9E56 - chains A and B; structure by X-ray diffraction, 1.94 A resolution.

== Chain A (and B) ==
Molecule: Amino acid adenylation domain protein
Organism: Moorena producens 3L
Notes: chain B of this document is another copy of the same molecule, construct and numbering; everything in this record applies to it too
UniProt: F4Y2B0 (F4Y2B0_9CYAN); residues 1908-2303 here = UniProt positions 1908-2303
Sequence (399 residues; numbered 1905 to 2303; the number before each row is that of its first residue):
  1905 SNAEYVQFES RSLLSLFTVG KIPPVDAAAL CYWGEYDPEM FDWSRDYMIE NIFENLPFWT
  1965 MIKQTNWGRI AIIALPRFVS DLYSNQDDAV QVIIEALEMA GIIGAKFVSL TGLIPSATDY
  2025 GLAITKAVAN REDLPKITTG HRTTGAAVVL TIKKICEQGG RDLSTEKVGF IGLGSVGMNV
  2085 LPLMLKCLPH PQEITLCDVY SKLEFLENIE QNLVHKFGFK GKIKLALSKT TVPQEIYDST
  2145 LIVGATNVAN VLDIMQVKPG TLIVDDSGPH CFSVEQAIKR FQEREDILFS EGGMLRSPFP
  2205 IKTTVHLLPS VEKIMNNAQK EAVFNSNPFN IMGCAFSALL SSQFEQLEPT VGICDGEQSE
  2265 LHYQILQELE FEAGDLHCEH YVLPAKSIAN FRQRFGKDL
Disordered / not traced: 1905-1907, 2217-2225, 2302-2303 (chain B: 1905-1907, 2216-2225, 2302-2303)
Construct notes: expression tag (1905-1907)
Glycans and other covalent adducts: dephospho coenzyme A (COD) linked to C2238
Residues lining bound ligands: dephospho coenzyme A (COD): Y1936, L2014, T2015, G2016, L2017, S2020, Y2024, H2045, T2048, I2075, G2076, L2077, G2078, S2079, V2080, G2081, C2101, D2102, V2103, K2106, S2132, K2133, A2149, T2150, N2151, V2152, V2155, D2170, S2171, G2172, M2236
Reported in the primary citation:
  - binding site for dephospho coenzyme A: C2238
  - conformationally variable residues (side-chain flip): C2238
  - catalytic residues: C2238 (proposed by the authors, not directly observed)

== Interface between chain A and chain B ==
Contacting residue pairs - 30 pairs, chain A then chain B:
  R1915(A) - E1958(B)  hydrogen bond (side chain-backbone)
  L1918(A) - S1919(B)
  L1918(A) - T1922(B)
  S1919(A) - L1918(B)
  S1919(A) - L1960(B)
  T1922(A) - L1918(B)
  T1922(A) - E2002(B)
  T1922(A) - M2003(B)  hydrogen bond (backbone-backbone)
  T1922(A) - I2006(B)
  V1923(A) - L1960(B)  hydrophobic
  V1923(A) - P1961(B)  hydrophobic
  V1923(A) - E1999(B)
  V1923(A) - E2002(B)
  G1924(A) - E2002(B)  hydrogen bond (backbone-side chain)
  K1925(A) - L1960(B)
  K1925(A) - E1999(B)  salt bridge
  E1958(A) - R1915(B)  hydrogen bond (backbone-side chain)
  N1959(A) - R1915(B)
  N1959(A) - K1925(B)  hydrogen bond (backbone-side chain)
  L1960(A) - R1915(B)
  L1960(A) - S1919(B)
  L1960(A) - V1923(B)  hydrophobic
  P1961(A) - V1923(B)  hydrophobic
  E1999(A) - V1923(B)
  E1999(A) - K1925(B)  salt bridge
  E2002(A) - T1922(B)
  E2002(A) - V1923(B)
  E2002(A) - G1924(B)
  M2003(A) - T1922(B)  hydrogen bond (backbone-backbone)
  I2006(A) - T1922(B)
Other interface residues (no listed pair), chain A (18 interface residues in all): S1914, L1920, F1921
Other interface residues (no listed pair), chain B (17 interface residues in all): L1920, F1921, N1959

== Summary ==
18 residues of chain A and 17 residues of chain B are in contact; the contacts include 6 hydrogen bonds and 2
salt bridges. Polar pairs include K1925(A)-E1999(B), R1915(A)-E1958(B) and G1924(A)-E2002(B). Covalently
linked dephospho coenzyme A: at C2238(A). From the paper: the catalytic residue C2238(A); a binding site for
dephospho coenzyme A at C2238(A).
Chain A and chain B are both Amino acid adenylation domain protein (Moorena producens 3L); the structure, TAD
from Carmabin Biosynthetic Pathway with Disulfide between Cys2238 and Dephosphocoenzyme A - Crystal Form 2,
was determined by X-ray diffraction, deposited together with 9E4S, 9E4U and 9E4X.
